PDB entry 5W0B | X-ray diffraction, 2.61 A resolution | chain A

[Chain A]
Protein: Terminal uridylyltransferase 7
Organism: Homo sapiens
Notes: EC 2.7.7.52; fragment: nucleotidyltransferase domain
UniProt: Q5VYS8 (TUT7_HUMAN); numbering as in UniProt (aligned over 983-1365)
Sequence (389 residues; each row starts with the number of its first residue):
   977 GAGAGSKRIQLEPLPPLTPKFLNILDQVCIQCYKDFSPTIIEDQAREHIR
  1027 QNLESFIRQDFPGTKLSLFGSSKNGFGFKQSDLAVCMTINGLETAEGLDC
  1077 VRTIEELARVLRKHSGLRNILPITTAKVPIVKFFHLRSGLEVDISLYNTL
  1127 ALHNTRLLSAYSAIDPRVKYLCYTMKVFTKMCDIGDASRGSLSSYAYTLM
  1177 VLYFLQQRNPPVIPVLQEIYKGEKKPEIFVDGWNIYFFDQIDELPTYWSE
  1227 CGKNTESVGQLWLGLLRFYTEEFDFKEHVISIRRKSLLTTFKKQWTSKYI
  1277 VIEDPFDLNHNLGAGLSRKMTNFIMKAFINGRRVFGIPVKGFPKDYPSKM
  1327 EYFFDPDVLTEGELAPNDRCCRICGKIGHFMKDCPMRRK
Not modelled in the structure: 977-985, 1196-1226, 1267-1275, 1315-1316, 1362-1365
Construct notes: expression tag (977-982); engineered mutation Ala1060 (Asp in Q5VYS8)
Ion coordination: Zn2+: Cys1347, Cys1350, His1355, Cys1360
Swiss-Prot annotation at these positions:
  - zinc finger: Arg1345 to Met1362 (CCHC-type 2)
  - binding site (UTP): Ser1047 to Asn1050, Asn1130, Lys1152, Ser1170 to Thr1174, His1286
  - binding site (Mg(2+)): Asp1058
  - mutagenesis: Leu1097 to Ile1099 (Abolishes monouridylation activity)
What the authors report for this chain:
  - mutagenesis - L1097W/I1099W: abolished catalytic activity on monoU addition

[Summary]
Cys1347, Cys1350, His1355 and Cys1360 form the Zn2+ site. From UniProt: 12 UTP-binding residues, Mg2+-binding
residue Asp1058 and 3 mutagenesis sites. From the paper: L1097W/I1099W abolish catalytic activity on monoU
addition.
Chain A is Terminal uridylyltransferase 7 (Homo sapiens); the structure, Structure of human TUT7 catalytic
module (CM), was determined by X-ray diffraction together with 5W0M, 5W0N and 5W0O from the same study.
